Entry 7TEX (electron microscopy, 3.27 A resolution); this record covers chains B and C of the 4 polymer chains in the assembly.

== Chain B (and C) ==
Protein: Spike glycoprotein
Source organism: Severe acute respiratory syndrome coronavirus 2
Notes: chain C of this document is another copy of the same molecule, construct and numbering; everything in this record applies to it too
Reference sequence: P0DTC2 (SPIKE_SARS2); numbering as in UniProt; present here: 1-145, 148-1206
Chain sequence (1286 residues; row label = number of the first residue in the row; note: 2 numbers in that range are skipped by the numbering (no residue carries them; nothing is unmodelled there)):
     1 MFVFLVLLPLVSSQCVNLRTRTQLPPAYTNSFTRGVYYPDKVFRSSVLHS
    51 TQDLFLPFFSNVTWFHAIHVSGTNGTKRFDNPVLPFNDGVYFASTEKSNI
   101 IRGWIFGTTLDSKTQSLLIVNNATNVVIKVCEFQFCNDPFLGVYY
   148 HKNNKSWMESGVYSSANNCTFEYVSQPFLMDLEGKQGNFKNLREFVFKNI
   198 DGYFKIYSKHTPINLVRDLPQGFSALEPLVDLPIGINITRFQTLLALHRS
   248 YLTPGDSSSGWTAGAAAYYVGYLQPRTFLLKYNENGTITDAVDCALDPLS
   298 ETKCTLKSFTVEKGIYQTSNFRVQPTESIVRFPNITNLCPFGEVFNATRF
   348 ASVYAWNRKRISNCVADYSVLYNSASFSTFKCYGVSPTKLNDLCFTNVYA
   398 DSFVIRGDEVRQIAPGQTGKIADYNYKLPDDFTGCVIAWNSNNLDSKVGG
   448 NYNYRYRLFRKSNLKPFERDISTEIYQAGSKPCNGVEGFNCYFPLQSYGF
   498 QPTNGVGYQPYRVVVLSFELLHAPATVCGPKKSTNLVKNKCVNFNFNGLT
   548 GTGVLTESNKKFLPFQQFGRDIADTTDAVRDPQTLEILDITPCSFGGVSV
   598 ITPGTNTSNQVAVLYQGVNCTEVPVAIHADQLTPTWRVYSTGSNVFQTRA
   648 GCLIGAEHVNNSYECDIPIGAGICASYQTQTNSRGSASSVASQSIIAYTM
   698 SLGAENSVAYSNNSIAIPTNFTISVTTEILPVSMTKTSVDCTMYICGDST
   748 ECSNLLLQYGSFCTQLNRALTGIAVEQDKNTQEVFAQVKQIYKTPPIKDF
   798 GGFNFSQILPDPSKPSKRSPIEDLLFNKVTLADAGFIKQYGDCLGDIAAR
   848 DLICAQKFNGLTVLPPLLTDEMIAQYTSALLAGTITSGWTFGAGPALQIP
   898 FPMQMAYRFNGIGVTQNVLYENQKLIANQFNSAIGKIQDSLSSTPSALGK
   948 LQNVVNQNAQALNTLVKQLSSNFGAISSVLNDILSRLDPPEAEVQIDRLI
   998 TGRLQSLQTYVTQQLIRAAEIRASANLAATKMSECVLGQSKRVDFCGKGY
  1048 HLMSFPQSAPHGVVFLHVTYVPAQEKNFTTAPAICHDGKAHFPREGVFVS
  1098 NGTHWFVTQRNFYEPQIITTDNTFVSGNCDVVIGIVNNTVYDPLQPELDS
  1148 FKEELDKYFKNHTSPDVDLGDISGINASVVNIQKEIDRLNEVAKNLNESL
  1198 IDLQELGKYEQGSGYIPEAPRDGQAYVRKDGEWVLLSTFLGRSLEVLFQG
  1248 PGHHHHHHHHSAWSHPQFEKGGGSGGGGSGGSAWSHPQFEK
Not modelled in the structure: 1-13, 70-76, 148-157, 177-184, 248-256, 621-640, 676-690, 828-855, 1148-1288 (chain C: 1-13, 70-76, 148-157, 177-184, 248-256, 331-529, 621-640, 676-690, 828-855, 1148-1288)
Sequence notes: variant R19 (Thr in P0DTC2), G158 (Arg in P0DTC2), R452 (Leu in P0DTC2), K478 (Thr in P0DTC2), G614 (Asp in P0DTC2), R681 (Pro in P0DTC2), G682 (Arg in P0DTC2), S683 (Arg in P0DTC2), S685 (Arg in P0DTC2), P817 (Phe in P0DTC2), P892 (Ala in P0DTC2), P899 (Ala in P0DTC2), P942 (Ala in P0DTC2), N950 (Asp in P0DTC2), P986 (Lys in P0DTC2), P987 (Val in P0DTC2); expression tag (1207-1288)
Cystine bridges: C15-C136, C131-C166, C291-C301, C336-C361, C379-C432, C391-C525, C480-C488, C538-C590, C617-C649, C662-C671, C738-C760, C743-C749, C1032-C1043, C1082-C1126
Glycans and other covalent adducts: N-acetylglucosamine (NAG) linked to N17, N61, N122, N165, N234, N282, N331, N343, N709, N717, N801, N1074, N1098, N1134
UniProt features mapped onto this chain:
  - region: N280 to C301 (Putative superantigen), R403 to D405 (Integrin-binding motif), N448 to Y451, Y453 to F456 (Immunodominant HLA epitope recognized by the CD8+), S816 to Y837 (Fusion peptide 1), K835 to F855 (Fusion peptide 2), D1163 to E1202 (Heptad repeat 2)
  - site: R815, S816 (Cleavage)
  - glycosylation: N17 (N-linked (GlcNAc...) (complex) asparagine), N61 (N-linked (GlcNAc...) (hybrid) asparagine), N74 (N-linked (GlcNAc...) (complex) asparagine), N122 (N-linked (GlcNAc...) (hybrid) asparagine), N165 (N-linked (GlcNAc...) (complex) asparagine), N234 (N-linked (GlcNAc...) (high mannose) asparagine), N282 (N-linked (GlcNAc...) (complex) asparagine), T323 (O-linked (GalNAc) threonine), S325 (O-linked (HexNAc...) serine), N331 (N-linked (GlcNAc...) (complex) asparagine), N343 (N-linked (GlcNAc...) (complex) asparagine), N603 (N-linked (GlcNAc...) (hybrid) asparagine), N616 (N-linked (GlcNAc...) (complex) asparagine), N657 (N-linked (GlcNAc...) (complex) asparagine), T676 (O-linked (GlcNAc...) threonine), T678 (O-linked (GlcNAc...) threonine), N709 (N-linked (GlcNAc...) (high mannose) asparagine), N717 (N-linked (GlcNAc...) (hybrid) asparagine), N801 (N-linked (GlcNAc...) (hybrid) asparagine), N1074 (N-linked (GlcNAc...) (hybrid) asparagine) and 5 more in UniProt
  - natural variant: L5 (L5F: In strain: Iota/B.1.526), S13 (S13I: In strain: Epsilon/B.1.427/B.1.429), L18 (L18F: In strain: Beta/B.1.351, Gamma/P.1 and 1 more), R19 (T19R: In strain: Delta/B.1.617.2, Omicron/BA.2 and 4 more; this construct carries the variant), T20 (T20N: In strain: Gamma/P.1), L24 to A27 (sequence variant, change not given here; In strain: Omicron/BA.2, Omicron/BA.2.12.1 and 6 more), P26 (P26S: In strain: Gamma/P.1), Q52 (Q52H: In strain: Omicron/EG.5.1), A67 (A67V: In strain: Eta/B.1.525, Omicron/BA.1), H69 to V70 (deletion: In strain: Alpha/B.1.1.7, Eta/B.1.525 and 5 more), G75 (G75V: In strain: Lambda/C.37), T76 (T76I: In strain: Lambda/C.37), 75 further natural variant entries in UniProt
  - mutagenesis: H69 to V70 (Increased incorporation of cleaved spike into virions), N121 (N121Q: Partial loss of biliverdin affinity), R190 (R190K: Partial loss of biliverdin affinity), N234 (N234Q: Increased resistance to neutralizing antibodies), N331 (N331Q: Reduced viral infectivity), N343 (N343Q: Reduced viral infectivity), Y453 (Y453F: Decreased HLA binding to NF9 epitope. Increased binding affinity to human ACE2), A475 (A475V: Increased resistance to neutralizing antibodies), V483 (V483A: Increased resistance to neutralizing antibodies), E484 (E484D: Increased replication in human TMEM106B overexpressing cells), F490 (F490L: Increased resistance to neutralizing antibodies and human covalescent sera neutralization), Q493 (Q493N: Reduced host ACE2-binding affinity in vitro; Q493Y: Reduced host ACE2-binding affinity in vitro), 8 further mutagenesis entries in UniProt

== Interface between chain B and chain C ==
Pairs across the interface - 152 pairs, chain B then chain C:
  N317(B) with D737(C)
  R319(B) with M740(C), hydrogen bond
  R357(B) with C166(C), hydrogen bond (side chain-backbone); T167(C), hydrogen bond (side chain-backbone)
  S359(B) with T167(C)
  N360(B) with F168(C); E169(C), hydrogen bond (side chain-backbone)
  A520(B) with G232(C)
  P521(B) with G199(C); Y200(C), hydrophobic; P230(C), hydrophobic; G232(C)
  T547(B) with N978(C)
  T549(B) with D745(C)
  K558(B) with N282(C)
  F559(B) with F43(C), hydrophobic
  L560(B) with N282(C)
  F562(B) with Y38(C); K41(C); E224(C); P225(C), hydrophobic
  Q563(B) with K41(C); V42(C), hydrogen bond (side chain-backbone); F43(C); G283(C)
  Q564(B) with K41(C), hydrogen bond (backbone-backbone)
  F565(B) with K41(C), hydrogen bond (backbone-backbone); V42(C); F43(C), hydrogen bond (backbone-backbone)
  G566(B) with F43(C)
  R567(B) with V42(C); F43(C), hydrogen bond (backbone-backbone)
  I569(B) with V47(C), hydrophobic
  A570(B) with V963(C), hydrophobic
  D571(B) with H49(C); K964(C), salt bridge
  F592(B) with M740(C), hydrophobic; G857(C); L858(C); T859(C)
  Q613(B) with L861(C)
  A647(B) with P862(C), hydrophobic
  P665(B) with L864(C), hydrophobic
  G667(B) with L864(C)
  A668(B) with P863(C), hydrogen bond (backbone-backbone); T866(C)
  G669(B) with L864(C), hydrogen bond (backbone-backbone); T866(C); M869(C)
  M697(B) with L864(C); L865(C), hydrophobic; M869(C), hydrophobic
  L699(B) with I788(C), hydrophobic; M869(C); Q872(C); Y873(C), hydrophobic
  G700(B) with K786(C); I788(C)
  A701(B) with K786(C), hydrogen bond (backbone-backbone); Q787(C); I788(C), hydrogen bond (backbone-backbone)
  E702(B) with I788(C); K790(C), salt bridge
  N703(B) with Q787(C), hydrogen bond; I788(C), hydrogen bond (backbone-backbone); Y789(C); K790(C)
  V705(B) with Y789(C), hydrophobic; T883(C); A893(C), hydrophobic; Q895(C)
  A706(B) with Q895(C)
  Y707(B) with P792(C), hydrophobic; D796(C); F797(C), hydrophobic; T883(C); I896(C); P897(C), hydrophobic; F898(C), hydrogen bond (side chain-backbone)
  S708(B) with P897(C)
  N709(B) with D796(C); P897(C)
  S711(B) with Q895(C); P897(C)
  I712(B) with Q895(C); I896(C), hydrophobic
  A713(B) with L894(C); Q895(C), hydrogen bond (backbone-backbone)
  P715(B) with L894(C), hydrophobic
  Q957(B) with R765(C), hydrogen bond
  T961(B) with S758(C); Q762(C), hydrogen bond
  Q965(B) with Y756(C), hydrogen bond (side chain-backbone); G757(C); S758(C), hydrogen bond (side chain-backbone); F759(C)
  S968(B) with Q755(C); Y756(C); G757(C)
  N969(B) with Q755(C), hydrogen bond
  F970(B) with Q755(C), hydrogen bond (backbone-backbone); Y756(C), hydrophobic
  G971(B) with Q755(C)
  R995(B) with Y756(C); D994(C), salt bridge
  Q1002(B) with F759(C); L1001(C)
  S1003(B) with F759(C)
  T1006(B) with Q1005(C), hydrogen bond
  T1009(B) with T1009(C)
  Q1010(B) with L1012(C)
  I1013(B) with L1012(C), hydrophobic
  E1017(B) with R1019(C)
  R1039(B) with T1027(C); E1031(C), salt bridge; R1039(C)
  V1040(B) with S1030(C); E1031(C); L1034(C); G1035(C)
  D1041(B) with Q784(C); G889(C); S1030(C); L1034(C)
  K1045(B) with G889(C), hydrogen bond (side chain-backbone)
  G1046(B) with A890(C)
  Y1047(B) with W886(C); A890(C)
  P1069(B) with P892(C)
  E1072(B) with P892(C); L894(C)
  N1074(B) with Q895(C), hydrogen bond
  T1077(B) with P897(C); M900(C), hydrogen bond
  A1078(B) with M900(C)
  P1079(B) with Y917(C), hydrophobic
  F1089(B) with N914(C); Y917(C), hydrophobic
  P1090(B) with Q913(C)
  V1094(B) with M900(C), hydrophobic; Y904(C)
  R1107(B) with Y904(C); N907(C), hydrogen bond; Q913(C)
  F1121(B) with N914(C)
  S1123(B) with N914(C), hydrogen bond; E918(C), hydrogen bond; E1111(C)
  V1128(B) with E918(C)
  V1129(B) with Y917(C), hydrophobic
  L1141(B) with L1141(C), hydrophobic; E1144(C)
Interface residues without a listed pair, chain B (94 interface residues in all): T523, K557, T572, R646, I666, I670, C671, S704, N710, G999, V1068, G1093, V1122, I1130, L1145
Interface residues without a listed pair, chain C (98 interface residues in all): R44, S45, I231, Y279, T284, G744, E773, N856, T887, G891, T912, Q920, Q1113

== In short ==
94 residues of chain B face 98 of chain C across their interface; the contacts include 30 hydrogen bonds and 4
salt bridges. Polar pairs include D571(B)-K964(C), E702(B)-K790(C) and R995(B)-D994(C). UniProt lists 21
mutagenesis sites on chain B.
Both chains are Spike glycoprotein (Severe acute respiratory syndrome coronavirus 2). Entry 7TEX (Cryo-EM
structure of SARS-CoV-2 Delta (B.1.617.2) spike protein in complex with human ACE2) was determined by electron
microscopy, deposited together with 7TEW, 7TEZ and 7TF0.
